8DBQ - chains B and E of the 22 polymer chains in the assembly; structure by electron microscopy, 4.00 A resolution.

[Chain B]
Molecule: ATP synthase subunit alpha
From: Escherichia coli
Notes: EC 7.1.2.2
Reference sequence: A0A7U9G3U3 (A0A7U9G3U3_ECOLX); residue numbers follow UniProt; this construct covers 2-513
Amino-acid sequence (512 residues; numbered 2 to 513; the number before each row is that of its first residue):
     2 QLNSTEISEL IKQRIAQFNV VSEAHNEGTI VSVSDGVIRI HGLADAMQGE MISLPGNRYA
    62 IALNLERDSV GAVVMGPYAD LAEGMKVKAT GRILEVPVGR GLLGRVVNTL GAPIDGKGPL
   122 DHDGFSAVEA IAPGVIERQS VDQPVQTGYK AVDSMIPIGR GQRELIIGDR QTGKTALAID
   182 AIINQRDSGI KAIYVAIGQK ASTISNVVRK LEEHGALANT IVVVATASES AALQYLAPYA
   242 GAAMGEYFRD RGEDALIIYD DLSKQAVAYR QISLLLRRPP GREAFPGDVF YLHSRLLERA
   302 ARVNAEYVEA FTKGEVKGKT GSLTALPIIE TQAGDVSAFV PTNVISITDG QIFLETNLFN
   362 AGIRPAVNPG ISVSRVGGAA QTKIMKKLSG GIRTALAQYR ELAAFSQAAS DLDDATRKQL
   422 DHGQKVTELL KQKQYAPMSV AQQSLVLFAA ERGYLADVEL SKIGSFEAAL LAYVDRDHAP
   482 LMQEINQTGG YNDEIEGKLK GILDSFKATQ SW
Construct notes: conflict Ala-47 (Cys in A0A7U9G3U3), Ala-90 (Cys in A0A7U9G3U3), Ala-193 (Cys in A0A7U9G3U3), Ala-243 (Cys in A0A7U9G3U3), Ala-409 (Phe in A0A7U9G3U3)
Bound ions: Mg2+: Thr-176 (together with ATP)
Ligand contacts:
  - ATP (adenosine-5'-triphosphate), molecule 1: Tyr-150, Asp-170, Arg-171, Gln-172, Thr-173, Gly-174, Lys-175, Thr-176, Ala-177, Gln-200, Phe-360, Arg-365, Gln-433, Lys-434, Gln-435
  - ATP, molecule 2: Ile-346, Ser-347, Val-374, Arg-376

[Chain E]
Molecule: ATP synthase subunit beta
From: Escherichia coli
Notes: EC 7.1.2.2
Reference sequence: A0A192CEZ8 (A0A192CEZ8_ECOLX); residues 0-459 here correspond to UniProt positions 1-460 (UniProt number = residue number + 1)
Amino-acid sequence (460 residues; each row starts with the number of its first residue; numbering starts at 0):
     0 MATGKIVQVI GAVVDVEFPQ DAVPRVYDAL EVQNGNERLV LEVQQQLGGG IVRTIAMGSS
    60 DGLRRGLDVK DLEHPIEVPV GKATLGRIMN VLGEPVDMKG EIGEEERWAI HRAAPSYEEL
   120 SNSQELLETG IKVIDLMAPF AKGGKVGLFG GAGVGKTVNM MELIRNIAIE HSGYSVFAGV
   180 GERTREGNDF YHEMTDSNVI DKVSLVYGQM NEPPGNRLRV ALTGLTMAEK FRDEGRDVLL
   240 FVDNIYRYTL AGTEVSALLG RMPSAVGYQP TLAEEMGVLQ ERITSTKTGS ITSVQAVYVP
   300 ADDLTDPSPA TTFAHLDATV VLSRQIASLG IYPAVDPLDS TSRQLDPLVV GQEHYDTARG
   360 VQSILQRYQE LKDIIAILGM DELSEEDKLV VARARKIQRF LSQPFFVAEV FTGSPGKYVS
   420 LKDTIRGFKG IMEGEYDHLP EQAFYMVGSI EEAVEKAKKL
Disordered / not traced: 0-1
Construct notes: conflict Ala-137 (Cys138 in A0A192CEZ8)
Bound ions: Mg2+: Thr-156, Glu-185 (together with ATP)
Ligand contacts:
  - ATP (adenosine-5'-triphosphate), molecule 1: Gly-150, Ala-151, Gly-152, Val-153, Gly-154, Lys-155, Thr-156, Val-157, Asn-158, Glu-181, Arg-182, Glu-185, Tyr-331, Phe-404, Ala-407, Phe-410, Thr-411
  - ATP, molecule 2: Ser-341, Arg-342, Asp-345, Tyr-354

[Chain B / chain E interface]
Residue-residue contacts (68; chain B residue first):
  Leu-44(B) with Arg-64(E)
  Asp-46(B) with Arg-63(E), salt bridge
  Ala-47(B) with Arg-63(E); Arg-64(E)
  Met-48(B) with Gly-61(E); Leu-62(E)
  Gln-49(B) with Gly-10(E); Ser-59(E), hydrogen bond; Asp-60(E); Gly-61(E), hydrogen bond (backbone-backbone); Leu-62(E), hydrogen bond (backbone-backbone)
  Asn-65(B) with Val-8(E); Ile-9(E)
  Leu-66(B) with Gln-7(E); Val-8(E), hydrogen bond (backbone-backbone); Ile-9(E); Leu-62(E)
  Glu-67(B) with Gln-7(E); Ile-9(E); Arg-64(E), hydrogen bond (backbone-side chain)
  Arg-68(B) with Val-6(E); Gln-7(E)
  Ser-70(B) with Arg-64(E), hydrogen bond (backbone-side chain)
  Val-71(B) with Arg-64(E)
  Glu-130(B) with Asp-60(E)
  Ile-132(B) with Asn-210(E)
  Val-136(B) with Val-95(E), hydrophobic; Asn-187(E), hydrogen bond (backbone-side chain)
  Ile-137(B) with Val-95(E)
  Arg-139(B) with Thr-183(E), hydrogen bond; Asn-187(E), hydrogen bond (backbone-side chain)
  Arg-164(B) with Arg-182(E)
  Pro-280(B) with Ala-256(E)
  Pro-281(B) with Gly-266(E)
  Arg-283(B) with Asp-302(E), salt bridge; Asp-305(E), salt bridge
  Gly-288(B) with Glu-253(E)
  Phe-291(B) with Arg-246(E); Leu-249(E), hydrophobic
  Tyr-292(B) with Asn-210(E); Glu-211(E); Pro-212(E); Arg-216(E)
  Ser-295(B) with Met-209(E), hydrogen bond (side chain-backbone)
  Glu-299(B) with Arg-182(E); Thr-183(E), hydrogen bond; Asn-210(E)
  Val-337(B) with Arg-323(E)
  Ser-338(B) with Ala-300(E), hydrogen bond (side chain-backbone); Asp-301(E)
  Thr-343(B) with Ala-151(E); Tyr-297(E); Ala-300(E)
  Asn-344(B) with Tyr-297(E)
  Ile-346(B) with Ala-151(E), hydrophobic; Arg-182(E)
  Ser-347(B) with Ala-151(E); Arg-182(E), hydrogen bond (backbone-side chain); Arg-246(E), hydrogen bond; Tyr-297(E)
  Ile-348(B) with Arg-182(E), hydrogen bond (backbone-side chain)
  Thr-349(B) with Arg-182(E), hydrogen bond (backbone-side chain)
  Asp-350(B) with Arg-184(E), salt bridge
  Arg-376(B) with Arg-182(E); Glu-185(E), salt bridge; Phe-410(E)
  Gly-379(B) with Val-409(E)
  Phe-406(B) with Arg-394(E)
Interface residues without a listed pair, chain B (48 interface residues in all): Ala-45, Leu-64, Ile-94, Ser-141, Gly-282, Asp-289, Phe-340, Ser-375, Gly-378, Gln-399, Glu-402
Interface residues without a listed pair, chain E (51 interface residues in all): Glu-16, Ser-58, Ile-87, Asp-96, Met-97, Gly-152, Glu-181, Gly-186, Asp-188, Tyr-190, Pro-262, Val-265, Leu-328, Tyr-444

[Summary]
The interface between chain B and chain E involves 48 residues on one side and 51 on the other; the contacts
include 16 hydrogen bonds and 5 salt bridges. Polar pairs include Asp-46(B)/Arg-63(E), Arg-283(B)/Asp-302(E)
and Arg-283(B)/Asp-305(E).
Chain B is ATP synthase subunit alpha and chain E is ATP synthase subunit beta, both from Escherichia coli;
the structure, E. coli ATP synthase imaged in 10mM MgATP State1 "half-up" Fo classified, was determined by
electron microscopy (same publication as 8DBP, 8DBR, 8DBS, 8DBT, 8DBU, 8DBV and 8DBW).
